PDB entry 1YA7 | X-ray diffraction, 2.30 A resolution | chains A and H of the 21 polymer chains in the assembly

[Chain A]
Molecule: Proteasome alpha subunit
From: Thermoplasma acidophilum
Notes: EC 3.4.25.1
Reference sequence: P25156 (PSMA_THEAC); numbering as in UniProt (aligned over 1-233)
Amino-acid sequence (233 residues; row label = number of the first residue in the row):
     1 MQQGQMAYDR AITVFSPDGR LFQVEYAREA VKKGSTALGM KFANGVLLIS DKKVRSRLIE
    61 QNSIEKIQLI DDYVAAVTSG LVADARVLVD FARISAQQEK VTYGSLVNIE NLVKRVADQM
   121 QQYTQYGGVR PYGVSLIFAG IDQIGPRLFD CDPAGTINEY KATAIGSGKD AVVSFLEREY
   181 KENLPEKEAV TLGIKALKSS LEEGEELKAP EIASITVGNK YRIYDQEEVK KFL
Disordered / not traced: 1-6
Swiss-Prot annotation at these positions:
  - mutagenesis: Met1 to Ile12 (Markedly increases peptidolytic activity. Designated open-gate mutant), Lys66 (K66A: Prevents PAN to associate with the proteasome and stimulate gate opening), Leu81 (L81A/E/G: Prevents PAN to stimulate gate opening), Val82 (V82A: No effect on PAN's ability to stimulate gate opening; V82D/G: Prevents PAN to stimulate gate opening)

[Chain H]
Molecule: Proteasome beta subunit
From: Thermoplasma acidophilum
Notes: EC 3.4.25.1
Reference sequence: P28061 (PSMB_THEAC); residues -7 to 203 here correspond to UniProt positions 1-211 (UniProt number = residue number + 8)
Amino-acid sequence (217 residues; row label = number of the first residue in the row; numbers below 1 keep their minus sign (Met-7 is residue -7)):
    -7 MNQTLETGTT TVGITLKDAV IMATERRVTM ENFIMHKNGK KLFQIDTYTG MTIAGLVGDA
    53 QVLVRYMKAE LELYRLQRRV NMPIEAVATL LSNMLNQVKY MPYMVQLLVG GIDTAPHVFS
   113 IDAAGGSVED IYASTGSGSP FVYGVLESQY SEKMTVDEGV DLVIRAISAA KQRDSASGGM
   173 IDVAVITRKD GYVQLPTDQI ESRIRKLGLI LHHHHHH
Disordered / not traced: -7 to 0, 204-209
Sequence notes: expression tag (204-209)
Swiss-Prot annotation at these positions:
  - active site: Thr1 (Nucleophile)

[Chain A / chain H interface]
Pairs across the interface (21):
  Glu99(A) with Arg70(H), salt bridge
  Val101(A) with Thr81(H); Asn85(H), hydrogen bond (backbone-side chain)
  Thr102(A) with Thr81(H); Leu82(H), hydrogen bond (backbone-backbone); Asn85(H), hydrogen bond (backbone-side chain)
  Tyr103(A) with Glu62(H), hydrogen bond; Tyr66(H), hydrophobic; Arg70(H); Met74(H), hydrophobic; Ala78(H); Thr81(H)
  Gly104(A) with Thr81(H)
  Val107(A) with Tyr66(H); Val72(H), hydrophobic; Pro75(H), hydrophobic
  Asn108(A) with Arg70(H), hydrogen bond (side chain-backbone)
  Asn111(A) with Gln69(H), hydrogen bond (side chain-backbone); Arg70(H), hydrogen bond
  Arg115(A) with Arg70(H)
  Ile144(A) with Val72(H), hydrophobic
Interface residues without a listed pair, chain A (11 interface residues in all): Gln143

[In short]
The chain A/chain H interface involves 11 residues from each chain, with 7 hydrogen bonds and 1 salt bridge.
Among the polar pairs are Glu99(A)-Arg70(H), Val101(A)-Asn85(H) and Thr102(A)-Asn85(H). From UniProt: 15
mutagenesis sites on chain A; active-site residue Thr1(H) on chain H.
Chain A is Proteasome alpha subunit and chain H is Proteasome beta subunit, both from Thermoplasma
acidophilum; the structure, Implications for interactions of proteasome with PAN and PA700 from the 1.9 A
structure of a ..., was determined by X-ray diffraction (same publication as 1Z7Q, 1YAR and 1YAU).
